6EN5 - chain A; structure by X-ray diffraction, 1.75 A resolution.

[Chain A]
Name: Angiotensin-converting enzyme
From: Homo sapiens
Notes: EC 3.2.1.-, 3.4.15.1
UniProtKB: P12821 (ACE_HUMAN); residues 1-628 here correspond to UniProt positions 30-657 (UniProt number = residue number + 29)
Amino-acid sequence (629 residues; each row starts with the number of its first residue):
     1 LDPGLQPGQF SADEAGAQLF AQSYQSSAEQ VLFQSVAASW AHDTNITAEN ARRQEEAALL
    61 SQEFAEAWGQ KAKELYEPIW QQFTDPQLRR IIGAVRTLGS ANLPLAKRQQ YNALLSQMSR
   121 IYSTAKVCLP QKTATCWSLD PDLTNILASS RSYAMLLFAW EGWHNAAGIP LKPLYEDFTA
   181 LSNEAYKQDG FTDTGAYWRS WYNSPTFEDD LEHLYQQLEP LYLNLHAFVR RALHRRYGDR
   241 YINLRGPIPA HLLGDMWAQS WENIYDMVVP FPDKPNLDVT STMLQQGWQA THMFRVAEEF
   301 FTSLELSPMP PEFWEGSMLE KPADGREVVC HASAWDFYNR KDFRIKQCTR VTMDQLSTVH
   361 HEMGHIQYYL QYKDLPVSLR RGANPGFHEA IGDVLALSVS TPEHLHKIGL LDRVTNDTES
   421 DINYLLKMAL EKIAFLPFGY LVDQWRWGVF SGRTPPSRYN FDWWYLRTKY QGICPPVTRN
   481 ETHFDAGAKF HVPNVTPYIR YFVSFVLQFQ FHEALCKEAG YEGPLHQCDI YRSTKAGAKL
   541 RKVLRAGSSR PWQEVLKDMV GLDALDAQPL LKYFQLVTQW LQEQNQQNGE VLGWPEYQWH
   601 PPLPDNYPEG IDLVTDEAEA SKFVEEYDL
Not modelled in the structure: 131-135, 611-629
Differences from the reference sequence: conflict Gln9 (Asn38 in P12821), Gln25 (Asn54 in P12821), Gln82 (Asn111 in P12821), Gln117 (Asn146 in P12821), Gln131 (Asn160 in P12821), Gln289 (Asn318 in P12821), Arg545 (Gln574 in P12821), Leu576 (Pro605 in P12821); expression tag (629)
Cystine bridges: Cys128-Cys136, Cys330-Cys348, Cys516-Cys528
Covalent attachments: N-acetylglucosamine (NAG) linked to Asn45; glycan linked to Asn416, Asn480
Bound ions: Mg2+: Glu262, Asn263, Asp354; Zn2+: His361, His365, Glu389 (together with BJ2)
Small-molecule neighbours: BJ2 ((2S)-1-[(2S)-2-[[(1S)-1-[(2S)-1-[(2S)-2-azanyl-4-oxidanyl-4-oxidanylidene-butanoyl]pyrrolidin-2-yl]-2-oxidanyl-2-oxidanylidene-ethyl]amino]propanoyl]pyrrolidine-2-carboxylic acid): Gln259, His331, Ala332, Ser333, Ala334, His361, Glu362, His365, Tyr369, His388, Glu389, Phe435, Lys489, Phe490, His491, Thr496, Tyr498, Arg500, Tyr501
UniProt features mapped onto this chain:
  - active site: Glu362 (Proton acceptor 1), His491 (Proton donor 1)
  - binding site (chloride): Tyr202, Arg500
  - binding site (Zn(2+)): His361, His365, Glu389
  - site: Asn494 (Not glycosylated)
  - glycosylation (N-linked (GlcNAc...) asparagine): Asn45, Asn416, Asn480
Reported in the primary citation:
  - binding site for BJ2: Gln259, His331, Ala332, Glu362, Tyr369, Arg381, Lys489, His491, Tyr498, Arg500, Tyr501
  - conformationally variable residues (order/disorder transition, side-chain flip): Arg381
  - specificity-determining residues: Tyr369

[Summary]
Bound to chain A: compound BJ2. Covalently linked N-acetylglucosamine: at Asn45. Curated annotation (UniProt)
lists active-site residues Glu362 and His491, chloride-binding residues Tyr202 and Arg500 and 3 Zn2+-binding
residues. The paper reports a binding site for BJ2 at Gln259, His331 and Ala332 among others; the specificity
determinant Tyr369.
Chain A is Angiotensin-converting enzyme (Homo sapiens); the structure, Crystal structure A of the
Angiotensin-1 converting enzyme N-domain in complex with a diprolyl inhibitor, was determined by X-ray
diffraction.
